PDB entry 1N48 | X-ray diffraction, 2.20 A resolution | chains C and A of the 3 polymer chains in the assembly

== Chain C ==
Molecule: 16-nt DNA strand
Sequence (16 nucleotides; numbered 1903 to 1918; the number before each row is that of its first residue):
  1903 CAXTAGTCCTTCCCCC
Modified positions: 3DR (1',2'-dideoxyribofuranose-5'-phosphate) at position 1905

== Chain A ==
Protein: DNA polymerase IV
Source organism: Sulfolobus solfataricus
Notes: EC 2.7.7.7
UniProtKB: Q97W02 (DPO42_SULSO); residues 1-352 here = UniProt positions 1-352
Amino-acid sequence (352 residues; numbered 1 to 352; the number before each row is that of its first residue):
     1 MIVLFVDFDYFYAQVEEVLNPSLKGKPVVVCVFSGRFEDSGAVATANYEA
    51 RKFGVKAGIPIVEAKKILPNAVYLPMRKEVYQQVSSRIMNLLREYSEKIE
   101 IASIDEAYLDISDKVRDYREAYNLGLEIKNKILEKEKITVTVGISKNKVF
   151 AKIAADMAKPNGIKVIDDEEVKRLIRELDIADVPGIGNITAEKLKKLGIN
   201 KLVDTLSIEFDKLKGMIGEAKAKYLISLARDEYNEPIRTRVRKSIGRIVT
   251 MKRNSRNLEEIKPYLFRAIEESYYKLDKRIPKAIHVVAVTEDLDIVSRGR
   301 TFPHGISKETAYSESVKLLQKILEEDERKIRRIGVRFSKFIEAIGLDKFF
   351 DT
Disordered / not traced: 343-352
Bound ions: Ca2+ site 1: Asp7, Asp105, Glu106 (together with ATP) (shared with 1 residue of chain B); Ca2+ site 2: Asp7, Phe8, Asp105 (together with ATP)
Ligand contacts: ATP (adenosine-5'-triphosphate): Asp7, Phe8, Asp9, Tyr10, Phe11, Tyr12, Val43, Ala44, Thr45, Tyr48, Arg51, Ala57, Gly58, Asp105, Glu106, Lys159

== Chain C / chain A interface ==
Residue-residue contacts (23; chain C residue first):
  DC1903(C) with Leu293(A), sugar contact; Arg331(A), hydrogen bond to the base; Arg332(A), hydrogen bond to the base
  DA1904(C) with Arg36(A), hydrogen bond to the sugar
  3DR_1905(C) with Arg36(A), phosphate contact; Phe37(A), sugar contact
  DT1906(C) with Ser34(A), hydrogen bond to the phosphate; Arg36(A), salt bridge to the phosphate; Ser40(A), phosphate contact; Gly41(A), hydrogen bond to the phosphate; Ala42(A), base contact; Gly58(A), base contact
  DA1907(C) with Val32(A), sugar contact; Arg36(A), salt bridge to the phosphate
  DG1908(C) with Arg247(A), salt bridge to the phosphate
  DT1909(C) with Arg247(A), salt bridge to the phosphate; Lys275(A), salt bridge to the phosphate
  DC1910(C) with Arg242(A), salt bridge to the phosphate
  DC1911(C) with Lys221(A), hydrogen bond to the phosphate
  DT1912(C) with Ala220(A), phosphate contact; Lys221(A), salt bridge to the phosphate
  DT1913(C) with Gly218(A), phosphate contact; Glu219(A), phosphate contact
Other interface residues (no listed pair), chain A (23 interface residues in all): Lys78, Ala102, Gly246, Ile248, Glu271

== Overview ==
Chain C and chain A form an interface of 11 and 23 residues respectively, with 6 hydrogen bonds and 7 salt
bridges. Polar contacts include DC1903(C)-Arg331(A), DC1903(C)-Arg332(A) and DA1904(C)-Arg36(A). Bound to
chain A: ATP. Asp7(A), Asp105(A) and Glu106(A) form the Ca2+ site 1.
Chain C is a 16-nt DNA strand and chain A is DNA polymerase IV (Sulfolobus solfataricus); the structure,
Y-family DNA polymerase Dpo4 in complex with DNA containing abasic lesion, was determined by X-ray
diffraction.
